PDB entry 3WO4 | X-ray diffraction, 3.10 A resolution | chains A and B of the 3 polymer chains in the assembly

Chain A:
Name: Interleukin-18
From: Homo sapiens
UniProt: Q14116 (IL18_HUMAN); residues 1-157 here correspond to UniProt positions 37-193 (UniProt number = residue number + 36)
Amino-acid sequence (157 residues; each row starts with the number of its first residue):
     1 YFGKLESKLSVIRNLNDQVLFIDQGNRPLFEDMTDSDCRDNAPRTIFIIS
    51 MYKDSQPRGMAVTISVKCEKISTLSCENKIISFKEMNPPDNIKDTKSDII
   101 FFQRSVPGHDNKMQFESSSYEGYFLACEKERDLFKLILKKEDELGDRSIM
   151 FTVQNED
Swiss-Prot annotation at these positions:
  - site: Asp35, Ser36 (Cleavage)
What the authors report for this chain:
  - conformationally variable residues (order/disorder transition): Asp35 to Asp40
  - mutagenesis - G108A, H109A, K112A: unchanged binding to Interleukin-18 receptor 1 (chain B)
  - mutagenesis - G145A, R147A, M150A: decreased binding to Interleukin-18 receptor accessory protein

Chain B:
Name: Interleukin-18 receptor 1
From: Homo sapiens
UniProt: Q13478 (IL18R_HUMAN); residues 20-329 here = UniProt positions 20-329
Amino-acid sequence (312 residues; each row starts with the number of its first residue; note: 20 numbers in that range are skipped by the numbering (no residue carries them; nothing is unmodelled there); numbers below 1 keep their minus sign (Gly-2 is residue -2)):
    -2 GP
    20 ESCTSRPHITVVEGEPFYLKHCSCSLAHEIETTTKSWYKSSGSQEHVELN
    70 PRSSSRIALHDCVLEFWPVELNDTGSYFFQMKNYTQKWKLNVIRRNKHSC
   120 FTERQVTSKIVEVKKFFQITCENSYYQTLVNSTSLYKNCKKLLLENNKNP
   170 TIKKNAEFEDQGYYSCVHFLHHNGKLFNITKTFNITIVEDRSNIVPVLLG
   220 PKLNHVAVELGKNVRLNCSALLNEEDVIYWMFGEENGSDPNIHEEKEMRI
   270 MTPEGKWHASKVLRIENIGESNLNVLYNCTVASTGGTDTKSFILVRKADM
   320 ADIPGHVFTR
Not modelled in the structure: 319-329
Cystine bridges: Cys22-Cys41, Cys43-Cys81, Cys119-Cys158, Cys140-Cys185, Cys237-Cys298
Glycans and other covalent adducts: N-acetylglucosamine (NAG) linked to Asn91, Asn102, Asn203, Asn236; glycan linked to Asn150, Asn197, Asn297
Sequence notes: expression tag (-2 to -1)
Swiss-Prot annotation at these positions:
  - glycosylation (N-linked (GlcNAc...) asparagine): Asn91, Asn102, Asn150, Asn197, Asn203, Asn236, Asn255, Asn297
What the authors report for this chain:
  - post-translational modification sites: Asn91, Asn236, Asn297
  - mutagenesis - N236Q: unchanged binding to Interleukin-18 receptor accessory protein
  - mutagenesis - N297Q: decreased binding to Interleukin-18 (chain A)

Chain A / chain B interface:
Pairs across the interface (70):
  Tyr1(A) - Met250(B)  hydrophobic
  Tyr1(A) - Glu253(B)
  Tyr1(A) - Glu254(B)
  Leu5(A) - Val246(B)  hydrophobic
  Leu5(A) - Tyr248(B)  hydrophobic
  Glu6(A) - Val246(B)
  Asp17(A) - Lys128(B)  salt bridge
  Phe21(A) - Ser24(B)
  Phe21(A) - Arg25(B)
  Glu31(A) - Cys22(B)
  Glu31(A) - Thr23(B)
  Glu31(A) - Ser24(B)  hydrogen bond (side chain-backbone)
  Glu31(A) - Arg25(B)  salt bridge
  Asp32(A) - Arg25(B)  hydrogen bond (backbone-side chain)
  Met33(A) - Thr126(B)
  Thr34(A) - Gln124(B)
  Thr34(A) - Val125(B)
  Thr34(A) - Thr126(B)
  Asp35(A) - Val125(B)  hydrogen bond (backbone-backbone)
  Asp35(A) - Thr126(B)
  Asp35(A) - Ser127(B)  hydrogen bond
  Ser36(A) - Thr29(B)
  Ser36(A) - Arg123(B)  hydrogen bond
  Asp37(A) - Arg25(B)  salt bridge
  Asp37(A) - His27(B)
  Asp37(A) - Ile28(B)
  Asp37(A) - Thr29(B)  hydrogen bond (side chain-backbone)
  Asp40(A) - His27(B)  salt bridge
  Asp40(A) - Thr29(B)  hydrogen bond
  Asp40(A) - Arg123(B)  salt bridge
  Asn41(A) - Arg25(B)
  Asn41(A) - Pro26(B)
  Asn41(A) - His27(B)  hydrogen bond (side chain-backbone)
  Arg44(A) - Pro26(B)
  Lys53(A) - Tyr248(B)
  Lys53(A) - Trp249(B)  hydrogen bond (side chain-backbone)
  Lys53(A) - Met250(B)
  Lys53(A) - Glu253(B)  salt bridge
  Lys53(A) - Glu263(B)  salt bridge
  Asp54(A) - Tyr248(B)  hydrogen bond (backbone-side chain)
  Asp54(A) - Met250(B)
  Ser55(A) - Met250(B)
  Pro57(A) - Thr299(B)
  Pro57(A) - Thr308(B)
  Gly59(A) - Thr306(B)
  Met60(A) - Val246(B)  hydrophobic
  Met60(A) - Ala301(B)
  Met60(A) - Ser302(B)
  Lys93(A) - Glu254(B)  hydrogen bond (side chain-backbone)
  Gln103(A) - Thr303(B)
  Arg104(A) - Thr303(B)
  Ser105(A) - Thr303(B)  hydrogen bond (backbone-backbone)
  Ser105(A) - Gly304(B)
  Gly108(A) - Lys134(B)
  Asp110(A) - Ser211(B)  hydrogen bond
  Asp110(A) - Asn212(B)  hydrogen bond (side chain-backbone)
  Asn111(A) - Arg210(B)
  Met113(A) - Thr303(B)
  Lys129(A) - Pro-1(B)  hydrogen bond (side chain-backbone)
  Arg131(A) - Pro-1(B)
  Arg131(A) - Ser44(B)
  Asp132(A) - Glu20(B)
  Asp132(A) - Ser21(B)
  Asp132(A) - Cys22(B)  hydrogen bond (backbone-backbone)
  Asp132(A) - Lys39(B)  salt bridge
  Asp132(A) - His40(B)
  Asp132(A) - Cys41(B)
  Asp132(A) - Ser42(B)  hydrogen bond (side chain-backbone)
  Asp132(A) - Cys43(B)  hydrogen bond (side chain-backbone)
  Phe134(A) - Ser21(B)
Also at the interface, not in a pair above, chain A (40 interface residues in all): Leu15, Asp23, Leu29, Met51, Tyr52, Arg58, Leu133
Also at the interface, not in a pair above, chain B (42 interface residues in all): Glu244

In short:
The interface between chain A and chain B involves 40 residues on one side and 42 on the other, with 18
hydrogen bonds and 8 salt bridges. Polar pairs include Asp17(A)-Lys128(B), Glu31(A)-Arg25(B) and
Asp37(A)-Arg25(B). The paper reports that G145A, R147A and M150A of chain A reduce binding to Interleukin-18
receptor accessory protein; modification sites Asn91(B), Asn236(B) and Asn297(B); 8 substitutions were tested
in all.
Chain A is Interleukin-18 and chain B is Interleukin-18 receptor 1, both from Homo sapiens; the structure,
Crystal structure of the IL-18 signaling ternary complex, was determined by X-ray diffraction, deposited
together with 3WO2.
